7UX3 - chains L and S of the 9 polymer chains in the assembly; structure by electron microscopy, 9.60 A resolution (very low resolution: no residue pairs are listed; an interface is given only as per-side residue counts).

[Chain L]
Protein: Protein Nef
Organism: Human immunodeficiency virus 1
UniProt: Q90VU7 (Q90VU7_9HIV1); residues 2-206 here = UniProt positions 2-206
Sequence (213 residues; each row starts with the number of its first residue):
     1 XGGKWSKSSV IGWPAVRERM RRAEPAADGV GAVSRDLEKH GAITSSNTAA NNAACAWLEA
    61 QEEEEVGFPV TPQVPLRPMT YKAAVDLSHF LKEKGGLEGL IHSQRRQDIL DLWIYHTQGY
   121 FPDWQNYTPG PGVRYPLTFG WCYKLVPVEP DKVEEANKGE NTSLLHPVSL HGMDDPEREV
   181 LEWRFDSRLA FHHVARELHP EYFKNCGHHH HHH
Not modelled in the structure: 1-157, 168-213
Modified residues: MYR (myristic acid) at position 1
Construct notes: myristoylation (1); expression tag (207-213)

[Chain S]
Protein: AP-1 complex subunit sigma-3
Organism: Homo sapiens
UniProt: Q96PC3 (AP1S3_HUMAN); residue numbers follow UniProt; this construct covers 1-154
Sequence (154 residues; row label = number of the first residue in the row):
     1 MIHFILLFSR QGKLRLQKWY ITLPDKERKK ITREIVQIIL SRGHRTSSFV DWKELKLVYK
    61 RYASLYFCCA IENQDNELLT LEIVHRYVEL LDKYFGNVCE LDIIFNFEKA YFILDEFIIG
   121 GEIQETSKKI AVKAIEDSDM LQEVSTVSQT MGER
Not modelled in the structure: 143-154
Curated features (UniProtKB/Swiss-Prot):
  - natural variant: F4 (F4C: Risk factor for PSORS15), R33 (R33W: Risk factor for PSORS15)

[Interface between chain L and chain S]
At this resolution (10 A) residue pairs are not listed: 4 residues of chain L and 5 of chain S lie at the interface.
The authors on this interface:
  - interface residues, chain L: E160(L)

[In short]
The interface between chain L and chain S involves 4 residues on one side and 5 on the other. The paper
reports the interface residue E160(L).
Chain L is Protein Nef (Human immunodeficiency virus 1) and chain S is AP-1 complex subunit sigma-3 (Homo
sapiens); the structure, Asymmetric unit of AP-1, Arf1, Nef lattice on MHC-I lipopeptide incorporated narrow
membrane tubes, was determined by electron microscopy, deposited together with 8D4C, 8D4D, 8D4E, 8D4F, 8D4G,
8D9R and 5 further entries.
